7OH9 - chains C and I of the 13 polymer chains in the assembly; structure by electron microscopy, 3.00 A resolution.

Chain C:
Name: Histone H2A
From: Xenopus laevis
UniProtKB: Q6AZJ8 (Q6AZJ8_XENLA); residues 1-129 here correspond to UniProt positions 2-130 (UniProt number = residue number + 1)
Amino-acid sequence (129 residues; each row starts with the number of its first residue):
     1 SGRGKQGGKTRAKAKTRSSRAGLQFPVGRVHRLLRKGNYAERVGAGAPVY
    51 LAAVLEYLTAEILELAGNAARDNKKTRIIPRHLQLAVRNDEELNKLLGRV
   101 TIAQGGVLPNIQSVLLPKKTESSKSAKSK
Disordered / not traced: 1-10, 120-129

Chain I:
Molecule: 145-nt DNA strand
From: synthetic construct
Sequence (145 nucleotides; numbered -72 to 72; the number before each row is that of its first residue; numbers below 1 keep their minus sign (DA-72 is residue -72)):
   -72 ATCAGAATCCCGGTGCCGAGGCCGCTCAATTGGTCGTAGACAGCTCTAGC
   -22 ACCGCTTAAACGCACGTACGCGCTGTCCCCCGCGTTTTAACCGCCAAGGG
    28 GATTACTCCCTAGTCTCCAGGCACGTGTCAGATATATACATCGAT

Interface between chain C and chain I:
Contacting residue pairs - 15 pairs, chain C then chain I:
  Arg11(C) with DT-43(I), hydrogen bond to the base; DT-42(I), hydrogen bond to the base
  Ala12(C) with DG-41(I), phosphate contact
  Lys13(C) with DT-42(I), phosphate contact
  Lys15(C) with DT-43(I), phosphate contact; DT-42(I), hydrogen bond to the phosphate
  Thr16(C) with DT-43(I), hydrogen bond to the phosphate
  Arg17(C) with DT-43(I), salt bridge to the phosphate
  Arg20(C) with DT-42(I), salt bridge to the phosphate
  Gly28(C) with DA-44(I), sugar contact; DT-43(I), phosphate contact
  Arg29(C) with DA-44(I), phosphate contact
  Arg32(C) with DA-44(I), salt bridge to the phosphate
  Arg42(C) with DA-35(I), sugar contact
  Arg77(C) with DA-54(I), sugar contact
Interface residues without a listed pair, chain C (14 interface residues in all): Ala14, Glu41
Interface residues without a listed pair, chain I (7 interface residues in all): DA-45

Summary:
14 residues of chain C and 7 residues of chain I are in contact, with 4 hydrogen bonds and 3 salt bridges.
Polar contacts include Arg11(C)-DT-43(I), Arg11(C)-DT-42(I) and Lys15(C)-DT-42(I).
Here chain C is Histone H2A (Xenopus laevis) and chain I is a 145-nt DNA strand (synthetic construct). Entry
7OH9 (Nucleosome with TBP and TFIIA bound at SHL -6) was determined by electron microscopy (same publication
as 7OHA, 7OHB and 7OHC).
